PDB entry 7T2R | electron microscopy, 3.20 A resolution | chains A and E of the 10 polymer chains in the assembly

# Chain A
Protein: NiFe hydrogenase subunit A
From: Acetomicrobium mobile
UniProtKB: I4BYB4 (I4BYB4_ACEMN); residues 1-692 here = UniProt positions 1-692
Chain sequence (692 residues; row label = number of the first residue in the row):
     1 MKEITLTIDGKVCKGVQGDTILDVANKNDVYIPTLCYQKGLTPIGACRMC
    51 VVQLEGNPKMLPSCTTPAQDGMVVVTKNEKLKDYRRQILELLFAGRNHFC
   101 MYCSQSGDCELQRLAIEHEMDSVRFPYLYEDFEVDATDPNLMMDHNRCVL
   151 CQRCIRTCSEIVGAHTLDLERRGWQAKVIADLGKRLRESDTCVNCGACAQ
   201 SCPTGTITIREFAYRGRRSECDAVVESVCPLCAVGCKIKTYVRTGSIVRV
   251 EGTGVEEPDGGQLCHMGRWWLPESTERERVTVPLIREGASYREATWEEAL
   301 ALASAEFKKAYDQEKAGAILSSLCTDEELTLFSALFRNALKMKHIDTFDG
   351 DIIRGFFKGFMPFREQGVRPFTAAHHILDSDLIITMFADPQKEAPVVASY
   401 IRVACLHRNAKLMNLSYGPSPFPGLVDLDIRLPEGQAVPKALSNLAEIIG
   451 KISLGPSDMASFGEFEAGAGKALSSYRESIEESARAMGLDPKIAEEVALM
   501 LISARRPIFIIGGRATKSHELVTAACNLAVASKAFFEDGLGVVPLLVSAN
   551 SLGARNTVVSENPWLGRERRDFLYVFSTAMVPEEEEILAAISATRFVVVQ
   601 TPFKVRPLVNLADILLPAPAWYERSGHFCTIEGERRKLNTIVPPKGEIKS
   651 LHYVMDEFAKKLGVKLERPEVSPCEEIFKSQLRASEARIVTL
Not modelled in the structure: 453-478, 692
Cystine bridges: Cys-629/Cys-674
Ion coordination: 2Fe-2S cluster Fe: Cys-47, Cys-50, Cys-64; 4Fe-4S cluster Fe site 1: His-98, Cys-100, Cys-103, Cys-109; 4Fe-4S cluster Fe site 2: Cys-148, Cys-154, Cys-202; 4Fe-4S cluster Fe site 3 near Cys-236 (its only coordinating residue here)
Residues lining bound ligands:
  - 2Fe-2S cluster (FES): Thr-34, Leu-35, Cys-36, Tyr-37, Ile-44, Gly-45, Ala-46, Cys-47, Arg-48, Cys-50, Cys-64
  - 4Fe-4S cluster (SF4), molecule 1: Phe-93, His-98, Phe-99, Cys-100, Cys-103, Gln-105, Ser-106, Cys-109, Leu-111, Gln-112, Arg-147, Thr-204, Gly-205
  - 4Fe-4S cluster (SF4), molecule 2: Leu-141, Cys-158, Val-162, Ala-164, Thr-166, Leu-167, Leu-186, Cys-192, Val-193, Asn-194, Cys-195, Gly-196, Ala-197, Cys-198
  - 4Fe-4S cluster (SF4), molecule 3: Cys-148, Val-149, Leu-150, Cys-151, Gln-152, Arg-153, Cys-154, Val-178, Ser-201, Cys-202, Pro-203, Thr-204, Thr-206, Ile-207
  - 4Fe-4S cluster (SF4), molecule 4: Cys-229, Leu-231, Cys-232, Val-234, Gly-235, Cys-236, Leu-263, Cys-264, Met-266, Gly-267, Pro-395, Val-396

# Chain E
Protein: NiFe hydrogenase small subunit
From: Acetomicrobium mobile
UniProtKB: I4BYB3 (I4BYB3_ACEMN); numbering as in UniProt (aligned over 1-179)
Chain sequence (179 residues; each row starts with the number of its first residue):
     1 MAKAKVATFWLEACAGCHMSFLDLDERLIDLFQNVEILFSPIVDAKDIPN
    51 IDVGVLSGGLGNVEEVELAKKMRERCKYLVAWGDCAVFGGINCMRNFIPK
   101 DVVLREGYIETASTVNPQGIVPSEDIPELLPRALPIDYEVKVDVYVPGCP
   151 PDADTIYYVFKELLAGRVPKVPSEMMRYD
Ion coordination: 4Fe-4S cluster Fe: Cys-14, Cys-85
Residues lining bound ligands: 4Fe-4S cluster (SF4): Ala-13, Cys-14, Ala-15, Gly-16, Cys-17, Gly-83, Asp-84, Cys-85, Ile-91, Gly-148, Cys-149, Pro-150

# Interface between chain A and chain E
Contacting residue pairs (38):
  Arg-86(A) / Lys-170(E)
  Asn-97(A) / Phe-97(E)
  Phe-99(A) / Gly-90(E)
  Phe-99(A) / Cys-93(E)  hydrophobic
  Phe-99(A) / Met-94(E)  hydrophobic
  Phe-99(A) / Phe-97(E)  hydrophobic
  Cys-100(A) / Tyr-178(E)  hydrophobic
  Cys-100(A) / Asp-179(E)
  Met-101(A) / Gly-90(E)
  Met-101(A) / Ile-91(E)
  Met-101(A) / Cys-149(E)  hydrophobic
  Met-101(A) / Asp-179(E)
  Tyr-102(A) / Met-94(E)  hydrophobic
  Ser-106(A) / Asp-179(E)
  Gln-112(A) / Tyr-178(E)
  Gln-112(A) / Asp-179(E)
  Ala-115(A) / Tyr-178(E)
  Ile-116(A) / Ser-173(E)  hydrogen bond (backbone-side chain)
  Ile-116(A) / Met-176(E)  hydrophobic
  Glu-117(A) / Ser-173(E)
  Glu-119(A) / Ser-173(E)
  Met-120(A) / Phe-88(E)  hydrophobic
  Met-120(A) / Tyr-178(E)  hydrogen bond (backbone-side chain)
  Asp-121(A) / Tyr-145(E)
  Asp-121(A) / Pro-147(E)
  Asp-121(A) / Val-171(E)
  Asp-121(A) / Met-176(E)
  Ser-122(A) / Phe-88(E)
  Pro-126(A) / Tyr-138(E)
  Tyr-127(A) / Phe-88(E)  hydrogen bond (side chain-backbone)
  Tyr-127(A) / Tyr-138(E)  hydrogen bond (backbone-side chain)
  Tyr-129(A) / Cys-93(E)  hydrogen bond
  Tyr-129(A) / Asn-96(E)
  Tyr-129(A) / Phe-97(E)
  Tyr-129(A) / Arg-132(E)
  Tyr-129(A) / Ala-133(E)
  Tyr-129(A) / Pro-135(E)
  Asp-131(A) / Phe-97(E)
Also at the interface, not in a pair above, chain A (22 interface residues in all): Phe-93, Glu-130, Asn-146
Also at the interface, not in a pair above, chain E (23 interface residues in all): Asp-84, Val-87, Arg-177

# In short
22 residues of chain A and 23 residues of chain E are in contact, with 5 hydrogen bonds. Among the polar pairs
are Ile-116(A)/Ser-173(E), Met-120(A)/Tyr-178(E) and Tyr-127(A)/Phe-88(E). Bound to chain A: 2Fe-2S cluster
and 4 copies of 4Fe-4S cluster. Ligands of chain E: 4Fe-4S cluster.
Chain A is NiFe hydrogenase subunit A and chain E is NiFe hydrogenase small subunit, both from Acetomicrobium
mobile; the structure, Structure of electron bifurcating Ni-Fe hydrogenase complex HydABCSL in FMN-free apo
state, was determined by electron microscopy (same publication as 7T30).
